PDB entry 8WDU | electron microscopy, 2.24 A resolution | chains M and Q of the 36 polymer chains in the assembly

# Chain M
Protein: Reaction center protein M chain
From: Allochromatium vinosum DSM 180
Reference sequence: P51763 (RCEM_ALLVD); numbering as in UniProt (aligned over 1-325)
Chain sequence (325 residues; each row starts with the number of its first residue):
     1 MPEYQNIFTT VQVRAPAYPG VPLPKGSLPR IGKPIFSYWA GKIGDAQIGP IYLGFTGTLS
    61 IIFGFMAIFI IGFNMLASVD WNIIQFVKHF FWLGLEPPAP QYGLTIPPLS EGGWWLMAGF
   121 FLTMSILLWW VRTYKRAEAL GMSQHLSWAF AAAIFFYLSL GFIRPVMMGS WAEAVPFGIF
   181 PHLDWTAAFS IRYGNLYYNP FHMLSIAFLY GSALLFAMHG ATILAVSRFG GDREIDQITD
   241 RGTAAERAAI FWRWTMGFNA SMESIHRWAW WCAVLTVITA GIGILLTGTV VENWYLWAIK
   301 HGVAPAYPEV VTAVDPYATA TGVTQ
Not modelled in the structure: 1, 320-325
Ion coordination: Mg2+: Glu-96 (shared with 2 residues of chain C); Fe ion: His-219, Glu-234, His-266 (shared with 2 residues of chain L)
Residues lining bound ligands:
  - bacteriochlorophyll a (BCL), molecule 1: Ile-68, Ile-71, Leu-122, Ile-126, Phe-150, Ala-153, Ile-154, Phe-156, Tyr-157, Leu-160, Phe-177, Trp-185, Thr-186, Ala-187, Phe-189, Ser-190, Asn-195, Leu-196, Tyr-197, Asn-199, His-202, Ser-205, Ile-206, Leu-209, Tyr-210, Thr-276, Val-277, Ala-280, Gly-283, Ile-284
  - bacteriochlorophyll a (BCL), molecule 2: Phe-90, Phe-91, Phe-156, Tyr-157, Leu-160, Val-175, Ile-179, His-182, Leu-183, Trp-185, Thr-186
  - bacteriochlorophyll a (BCL), molecule 3: Thr-186, Tyr-197, Leu-209, Tyr-210
  - bacteriochlorophyll a (BCL), molecule 4: Tyr-197, His-202, Met-203, Ile-206, Ala-207, Tyr-210, Gly-211, Leu-214
  - bacteriopheophytin a (BPH), molecule 1: Leu-53, Ser-60, Ile-61, Gly-64, Phe-65, Ile-68, Leu-122, Ser-125, Ile-126, Trp-129, Thr-133, Leu-146, Ala-149, Phe-150, Ala-153, Ala-273, Val-274, Val-277
  - bacteriopheophytin a (BPH), molecule 2: Tyr-210, Ala-213, Leu-214, Ala-217, Met-218, Trp-252, Thr-255, Met-256
  - spirilloxanthin (CRT): Phe-65, Ile-68, Phe-69, Ile-71, Gly-72, Met-75, Phe-90, Ile-106, Trp-115, Leu-116, Gly-119, Phe-120, Thr-123, Tyr-157, Leu-160, Gly-161, Phe-162, Trp-171, Val-175, Pro-176, Phe-177, Gly-178, Ile-179, His-182
  - menaquinone 8 (MQ8): Leu-214, Leu-215, Met-218, His-219, Thr-222, Ala-245, Ala-248, Ala-249, Trp-252, Met-256, Phe-258, Asn-259, Ala-260, Ser-261, Met-262, Ile-265, Trp-268
  - Ubiquinone-8 (UQ8): Ile-83, Phe-86, Val-87, Phe-90, Phe-91, Trp-92
Swiss-Prot annotation at these positions:
  - binding site ((7R,8Z)-bacteriochlorophyll b): His-182, His-202
  - binding site (Fe cation): His-219, Glu-234, His-266
  - binding site (a ubiquinone): Trp-252

# Chain Q
Protein: Antenna complex alpha/beta subunit
From: Allochromatium vinosum DSM 180
Reference sequence: D3RP69 (D3RP69_ALLVD); residues 5-48 here correspond to UniProt positions 1-44 (UniProt number = residue number - 4)
Chain sequence (44 residues; each row starts with the number of its first residue):
     5 MHKIWQIFDP RRTLVALFGF LFVLGLLIHF ILLSSPAFNW LSGS
Not modelled in the structure: 48
Modified residues: Met-5 (N-formylmethionine; FME)
Residues lining bound ligands:
  - bacteriochlorophyll a (BCL), molecule 1: Phe-22, Leu-25, Phe-26, Gly-29, His-33, Leu-36, Trp-44
  - bacteriochlorophyll a (BCL), molecule 2: Leu-25, Leu-28, Gly-29, Ile-32, His-33, Leu-36, Phe-42
  - spirilloxanthin (CRT), molecule 1: Met-5, Lys-7, Ile-8, Ile-11, Phe-12
  - spirilloxanthin (CRT), molecule 2: Leu-18, Leu-21, Phe-22, Phe-24, Leu-25, Leu-28, Leu-31, Ile-32, Ile-35
  - spirilloxanthin (CRT), molecule 3: Phe-26, Gly-29, Leu-30, His-33, Phe-34, Leu-37, Trp-44

# Chain M / chain Q interface
Residue-residue contacts (31):
  Gly-26(M) / Arg-15(Q)  hydrogen bond (backbone-side chain)
  Leu-28(M) / Arg-15(Q)
  Leu-28(M) / Arg-16(Q)
  Pro-29(M) / Arg-16(Q)  hydrogen bond (backbone-side chain)
  Ile-31(M) / Arg-16(Q)
  Leu-53(M) / Arg-16(Q)  hydrogen bond (backbone-side chain)
  Phe-55(M) / Arg-15(Q)
  Phe-55(M) / Val-19(Q)  hydrophobic
  Leu-59(M) / Val-19(Q)
  Leu-59(M) / Gly-23(Q)
  Ile-62(M) / Ala-20(Q)
  Ile-62(M) / Val-27(Q)  hydrophobic
  Phe-63(M) / Phe-26(Q)  hydrophobic
  Phe-63(M) / Val-27(Q)  hydrophobic
  Phe-63(M) / Leu-30(Q)  hydrophobic
  Met-66(M) / Val-27(Q)  hydrophobic
  Ile-70(M) / Leu-31(Q)  hydrophobic
  Ile-106(M) / Leu-37(Q)  hydrophobic
  Ile-106(M) / Ser-38(Q)
  Pro-107(M) / Ser-38(Q)  hydrogen bond (backbone-side chain)
  Pro-108(M) / Ser-38(Q)
  Leu-109(M) / Ser-38(Q)
  Gly-113(M) / Ser-38(Q)
  Met-117(M) / Leu-31(Q)  hydrophobic
  Met-117(M) / Phe-34(Q)  hydrophobic
  Met-117(M) / Ile-35(Q)  hydrophobic
  Phe-120(M) / Leu-30(Q)  hydrophobic
  Phe-120(M) / Phe-34(Q)  hydrophobic
  Phe-121(M) / Val-27(Q)
  Phe-121(M) / Leu-31(Q)  hydrophobic
  Phe-121(M) / Phe-34(Q)  hydrophobic
Interface residues without a listed pair, chain M (23 interface residues in all): Ser-27, Gly-54, Thr-58, Trp-114
Interface residues without a listed pair, chain Q (15 interface residues in all): Phe-24, Pro-40

# In short
23 residues of chain M and 15 residues of chain Q are in contact, with 4 hydrogen bonds. Polar pairs include
Gly-26(M)/Arg-15(Q), Pro-29(M)/Arg-16(Q) and Leu-53(M)/Arg-16(Q). Chain M binds 4 copies of
bacteriochlorophyll a, bacteriopheophytin a, Ubiquinone-8, menaquinone 8 and spirilloxanthin.
Chain M is Reaction center protein M chain and chain Q is Antenna complex alpha/beta subunit, both from
Allochromatium vinosum DSM 180; the structure, Photosynthetic LH1-RC complex from the purple sulfur bacterium
Allochromatium vinosum purified by sucrose density, was determined by electron microscopy, deposited together
with 8WDV.
